Entry 8X9X (electron microscopy, 3.10 A resolution); this record covers chains K and U of the 18 polymer chains in the assembly.

[Chain K]
Protein: Tri2A
Source organism: Human alphaherpesvirus 3
Amino-acid sequence (256 residues; numbered 3 to 315; 57 numbers in that range are skipped by the numbering (no residue carries them; nothing is unmodelled there); the number before each row is that of its first residue):
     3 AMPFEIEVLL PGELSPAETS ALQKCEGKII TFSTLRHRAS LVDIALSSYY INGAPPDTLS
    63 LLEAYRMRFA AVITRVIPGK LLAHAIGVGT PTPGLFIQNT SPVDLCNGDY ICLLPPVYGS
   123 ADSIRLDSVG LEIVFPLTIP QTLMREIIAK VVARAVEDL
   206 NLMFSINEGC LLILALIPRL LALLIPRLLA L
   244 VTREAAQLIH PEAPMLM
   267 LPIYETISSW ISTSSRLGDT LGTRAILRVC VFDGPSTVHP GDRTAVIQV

[Chain U]
Protein: Tri1
Source organism: Human alphaherpesvirus 3
Amino-acid sequence (306 residues; row label = number of the first residue in the row; note: 126 numbers in that range are skipped by the numbering (no residue carries them; nothing is unmodelled there)):
    46 AAAAAAAAAA AAAAAAAAAA
   115 FKSTTQLIQQ VSLTDFFRPD IEHAGSTVLI LRHPTDLPAL ARHRAPPGRQ TERLAEAWGQ
   175 LLEAS
   192 RAYVTSLSFI AACRAEEYTD KQAAEANRTA IVSAYGCSRM GARLIRFSEC LRAMVQCHVF
   252 PHRFISFFGS LLEYTIQDNL CNITAVAKGP QEAARTDKTS TRRVTANIPA CVFWDVDKDL
   312 HLSADGLKHV FLVFVYTQRR QREGVRLHLA LSQLNEQCFG RGIGFLLGAR I
   428 CMYAAYTLIG TIPSESVRYT RRMERFGGYN VPTIWLEGVV WGGTNTWNEC

[Interface between chain K and chain U]
Pairs across the interface (26; chain K residue first):
  Pro104(K) - Ala153(U)
  Asp106(K) - Leu151(U)
  Cys108(K) - Arg146(U)
  Asn109(K) - Ile122(U)
  Asn109(K) - Gln123(U)
  Asp111(K) - Arg146(U)  salt bridge
  Tyr112(K) - Gly470(U)
  Tyr112(K) - Thr471(U)
  Val119(K) - Arg156(U)
  Tyr120(K) - Leu154(U)
  Tyr120(K) - Ala155(U)  hydrophobic
  Tyr120(K) - Arg156(U)
  Leu145(K) - Pro148(U)  hydrophobic
  Leu145(K) - Arg158(U)
  Arg147(K) - Arg254(U)
  Ile149(K) - Arg158(U)
  Lys152(K) - Arg156(U)  hydrogen bond (side chain-backbone)
  Lys152(K) - His157(U)
  Lys152(K) - Arg158(U)
  Arg156(K) - Arg156(U)
  Val244(K) - Cys428(U)
  Arg294(K) - Ile122(U)
  Cys296(K) - Leu121(U)
  Val297(K) - Gln123(U)
  Phe298(K) - Gln123(U)
  Ile313(K) - Gln120(U)
Other interface residues (no listed pair), chain K (22 interface residues in all): Val105, Gln143, Glu148
Other interface residues (no listed pair), chain U (22 interface residues in all): Gln124, Phe259, Ala278, Asn472, Thr473

[Summary]
Chain K and chain U each contribute 22 residues to their interface, with 1 hydrogen bond and 1 salt bridge.
Polar contacts include Asp111(K)-Arg146(U) and Lys152(K)-Arg156(U).
Chain K is Tri2A and chain U is Tri1, both from Human alphaherpesvirus 3; the structure, C-hexon capsomer of
the VZV C-Capsid, was determined by electron microscopy together with 8X9W, 8X9Y, 8X9Z, 8XA0, 8XA1, 8XA2 and
8XA3 from the same study.
